Entry 1IBK (X-ray diffraction, 3.31 A resolution); this record covers chains A and E of the 22 polymer chains in the assembly.

[Chain A]
Molecule: 16S ribosomal RNA
Organism: Thermus thermophilus
Sequence (1522 nucleotides; row label = number of the first residue in the row; note: 42 numbers in that range are skipped by the numbering (no residue carries them; nothing is unmodelled there); a row labelled like 190A-190L holds insertion residues (190A, then the next letters in order); numbering starts at 0):
     0 UUUGUUGGAG AGUUUGAUCC UGGCUCAGGG UGAACGCUGG CGGCGUGCCU AAGACAUGCA
    60 AGUCGUGCGG G
    73 CCGCGGGGUU UU
    88 ACUCCG
    95 UGGUC
   101 AGCGGCGGAC GGGUGAGUAA CGCGUGGGU
  129A G
   130 ACCUACCCGG AAGAGGGGGA CAACCCGGGG AAACUCGGGC UAAUCCCCCA UGUGGACCCG
   190 C
190A-190L CCCUUGGGGUGU
   191 GUCCAAAGGG CUUU
   216 GCCCGCUUCC GGAUGGGCCC GCGUCCCAUC AGCUAGUUGG UGGGGUAAUG GCCCACCAAG
   276 GCGACGACGG GUAGCCGGUC UGAGAGGAUG GCCGGCCACA GGGGCACUGA GACACGGGCC
   336 CCACUCCUAC GGGAGGCAGC AGUUAGGAAU CUUCCGCAAU GGGCGCAAGC CUGACGGAGC
   396 GACGCCGCUU GGAGGAAGAA GCCCUUCGGG GUGUAAACUC CUGAA
   442 CCCGGGACGA AACCCCCGAC GA
   474 GGGGACUGAC GGUACCGGG
   494 GUAAUAGCGC CGGCCAACUC CGUGCCAGCA GCCGCGGUAA UACGGAGGGC GCGAGCGUUA
   554 CCCGGAUUCA CUGGGCGUAA AGGGCGUGUA GGCGGCCUGG GGCGUCCCAU GUGAAAGACC
   614 ACGGCUCAAC CGUGGGGGAG CGUGGGAUAC GCUCAGGCUA GACGGUGGGA GAGGGUGGUG
   674 GAAUUCCCGG AGUAGCGGUG AAAUGCGCAG AUACCGGGAG GAACGCCGAU GGCGAAGGCA
   734 GCCACCUGGU CCACCCGUGA CGCUGAGGCG CGAAAGCGUG GGGAGCAAAC CGGAUUAGAU
   794 ACCCGGGUAG UCCACGCCCU AAACGAUGCG CGCUAGGUCU CUGGGUCU
   848 CCUGGGGGCC GAAGCUAACG CGUUAAGCGC GCCGCCUGGG GAGUACGGCC GCAAGGCUGA
   908 AACUCAAAGG AAUUGACGGG GGCCCGCACA AGCGGUGGAG CAUGUGGUUU AAUUCGAAGC
   968 AACGCGAAGA ACCUUACCAG GCCUUGACAU GCUAGG
 1003A G
  1004 AACCCGGGUG AAAGCCUGGG GUGCCCC
1030A-1030D GCGA
  1031 GGGGAGCCCU AGCACAGGUG CUGCAUGGCC GUCGUCAGCU CGUGCCGUGA GGUGUUGGGU
  1091 UAAGUCCCGC AACGAGCGCA ACCCCCGCCG UUAGUUGCCA GCGGUUCGGC CGGGCACUCU
  1151 AACGGGACUG CCCGCGAAA
  1171 GCGGGAGGAA GGAGGGGACG ACGUCUGGUC AGCAUGGCCC UUACGGCCUG GGCGACACAC
  1231 GUGCUACAAU GCCCACUACA AAGCGAUGCC ACCCGGCAAC GGGGAGCUAA UCGCAAAAAG
  1291 GUGGGCCCAG UUCGGAUUGG GGUCUGCAAC CCGACCCCAU GAAGCCGGAA UCGCUAGUAA
  1351 UCGCGGAUCA G
 1361A C
  1362 CAUGCCGCGG UGAAUACGUU CCCGGGCCUU GUACACACCG CCCGUCACGC CAUGGGAGCG
  1422 GGCUCUACCC GAAGUCGCCG GG
  1446 AGCCUACGGG
  1459 CAGGCGCCGA GGGUAGGGCC CGUGACUGGG GCGAAGUCGU AACAAGGUAG CUGUACCGGA
  1519 AGGUGCGGCU GGAUCACCUC CUUUCU
Not modelled in the structure: 0-4, 1534-1544
Metal / ion sites: Mg2+ site 1: U12, G22; Mg2+ site 2: U12, C526, A914; Mg2+ site 3 near G15 (its only coordinating residue here); Mg2+ site 4 near G21 (its only coordinating residue here); Mg2+ site 5: G61, U62, G105; Mg2+ site 6: G69, G70, U98; Mg2+ site 7: A109, G331; Mg2+ site 8: A116, G117, G289; Mg2+ site 9: C174, C175; Mg2+ site 10: G181, U182; Mg2+ site 11: U182, G183; Mg2+ site 12 near A195 (its only coordinating residue here); 64 more Mg2+ sites not listed
Ligand contacts: paromomycin (PAR): C1404, G1405, U1406, C1407, A1408, C1409, G1489, C1490, G1491, A1492, A1493, G1494, U1495, C1496

[Chain E]
Molecule: 30S ribosomal protein S5
Organism: Thermus thermophilus
UniProt: P27152 (RS5_THETH); residues 1-162 here = UniProt positions 1-162
Sequence (162 residues; numbered 1 to 162; the number before each row is that of its first residue):
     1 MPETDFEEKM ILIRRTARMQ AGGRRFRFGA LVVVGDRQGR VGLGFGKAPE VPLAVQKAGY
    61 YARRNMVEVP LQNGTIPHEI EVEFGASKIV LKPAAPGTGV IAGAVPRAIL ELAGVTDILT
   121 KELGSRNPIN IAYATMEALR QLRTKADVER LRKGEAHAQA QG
Not modelled in the structure: 1-4, 155-162

[Chain A / chain E interface]
Contacting residue pairs - 77 pairs, chain A then chain E:
  G6(A) / Ala-94(E)  base contact
  G6(A) / Ala-95(E)  hydrogen bond to the base
  G6(A) / Thr-98(E)  hydrogen bond to the base
  G6(A) / Leu-119(E)  base contact
  G7(A) / Lys-92(E)  hydrogen bond to the base
  G7(A) / Ile-101(E)  phosphate contact
  G7(A) / Thr-120(E)  hydrogen bond to the sugar
  G7(A) / Lys-121(E)  base contact
  A8(A) / Ile-101(E)  sugar contact
  A8(A) / Ala-102(E)  hydrogen bond to the sugar
  A8(A) / Gly-103(E)  hydrogen bond to the sugar
  A8(A) / Arg-107(E)  base contact
  A8(A) / Thr-120(E)  sugar contact
  G9(A) / Gly-103(E)  sugar contact
  G9(A) / Lys-121(E)  salt bridge to the phosphate
  G9(A) / Glu-122(E)  hydrogen bond to the phosphate
  G9(A) / Arg-126(E)  hydrogen bond to the base
  A10(A) / Arg-126(E)  phosphate contact
  G15(A) / Ala-17(E)  base contact
  G15(A) / Met-19(E)  base contact
  G15(A) / Arg-24(E)  hydrogen bond to the sugar
  A16(A) / Thr-16(E)  sugar contact
  A16(A) / Ala-17(E)  sugar contact
  U17(A) / Arg-14(E)  phosphate contact
  C18(A) / Arg-14(E)  salt bridge to the phosphate
  C18(A) / Asn-127(E)  hydrogen bond to the phosphate
  C18(A) / Asn-130(E)  hydrogen bond to the phosphate
  C19(A) / Ala-86(E)  sugar contact
  C19(A) / Ser-125(E)  hydrogen bond to the phosphate
  C19(A) / Asn-127(E)  phosphate contact
  C19(A) / Asn-130(E)  hydrogen bond to the phosphate
  U20(A) / Ser-125(E)  phosphate contact
  A559(A) / Lys-121(E)  salt bridge to the phosphate
  A559(A) / Arg-126(E)  salt bridge to the phosphate
  U560(A) / Leu-123(E)  base contact
  A864(A) / Gly-85(E)  phosphate contact
  U921(A) / Arg-18(E)  sugar contact
  U921(A) / Met-19(E)  hydrogen bond to the sugar
  U921(A) / Gln-20(E)  hydrogen bond to the phosphate
  G922(A) / Met-19(E)  sugar contact
  G922(A) / Gln-20(E)  hydrogen bond to the phosphate
  G922(A) / Ala-21(E)  hydrogen bond to the phosphate
  A923(A) / Ala-21(E)  phosphate contact
  C1069(A) / Arg-25(E)  hydrogen bond to the phosphate
  U1070(A) / Arg-18(E)  salt bridge to the phosphate
  U1070(A) / Gln-20(E)  phosphate contact
  U1070(A) / Arg-25(E)  salt bridge to the phosphate
  C1071(A) / Arg-27(E)  salt bridge to the phosphate
  C1071(A) / Pro-49(E)  phosphate contact
  G1072(A) / Pro-49(E)  phosphate contact
  G1072(A) / Lys-57(E)  salt bridge to the phosphate
  U1073(A) / Lys-57(E)  salt bridge to the phosphate
  G1074(A) / Tyr-61(E)  hydrogen bond to the phosphate
  G1077(A) / Lys-47(E)  hydrogen bond to the base
  U1078(A) / Phe-84(E)  sugar contact
  U1078(A) / Ile-129(E)  sugar contact
  U1078(A) / Asn-130(E)  hydrogen bond to the base
  U1078(A) / Tyr-133(E)  sugar contact
  G1079(A) / Arg-14(E)  hydrogen bond to the phosphate
  G1079(A) / Tyr-133(E)  phosphate contact
  A1080(A) / Arg-14(E)  salt bridge to the phosphate
  A1080(A) / Thr-16(E)  hydrogen bond to the phosphate
  A1080(A) / Ala-17(E)  sugar contact
  A1080(A) / Phe-45(E)  phosphate contact
  A1080(A) / Lys-47(E)  phosphate contact
  G1081(A) / Thr-16(E)  hydrogen bond to the phosphate
  G1081(A) / Ala-17(E)  phosphate contact
  G1081(A) / Arg-18(E)  phosphate contact
  C1192(A) / Arg-25(E)  hydrogen bond to the base
  G1193(A) / Arg-25(E)  sugar contact
  U1194(A) / Gly-22(E)  sugar contact
  A1396(A) / Met-19(E)  base contact
  C1397(A) / Arg-24(E)  salt bridge to the phosphate
  A1398(A) / Met-19(E)  base contact
  A1398(A) / Gln-20(E)  hydrogen bond to the base
  A1398(A) / Gly-22(E)  base contact
  A1398(A) / Gly-23(E)  base contact
Other interface residues (no listed pair), chain A (37 interface residues in all): U5, G558, G1082
Other interface residues (no listed pair), chain E (44 interface residues in all): Ala-48, Leu-53, Tyr-60, Ser-87, Pro-93

[Overview]
37 residues of chain A face 44 of chain E across their interface; the contacts include 26 hydrogen bonds and
11 salt bridges. Polar contacts include G6(A)/Ala-95(E), G6(A)/Thr-98(E) and G7(A)/Lys-92(E). Bound to chain
A: paromomycin. U12(A) and G22(A) form the Mg2+ site 1.
Here chain A is 16S ribosomal RNA and chain E is 30S ribosomal protein S5, both from Thermus thermophilus.
Entry 1IBK (Structure of the thermus thermophilus 30S ribosomal subunit in complex with the antibiotic
paromomycin) was determined by X-ray diffraction together with 1IBL and 1IBM from the same study.
